1M5X - chains D and A of the 4 polymer chains in the assembly; structure by X-ray diffraction, 2.25 A resolution.

# Chain D
Molecule: 24-nt DNA strand
Sequence (24 nucleotides; row label = number of the first residue in the row):
   551 CGGAACTGTC TCACGACGTT CTGC

# Chain A
Name: DNA endonuclease I-MsoI
Organism: Monomastix sp
UniProtKB: Q8WKW7 (Q8WKW7_MONSK); residue numbers follow UniProt; this construct covers 1-170
Chain sequence (170 residues; each row starts with the number of its first residue):
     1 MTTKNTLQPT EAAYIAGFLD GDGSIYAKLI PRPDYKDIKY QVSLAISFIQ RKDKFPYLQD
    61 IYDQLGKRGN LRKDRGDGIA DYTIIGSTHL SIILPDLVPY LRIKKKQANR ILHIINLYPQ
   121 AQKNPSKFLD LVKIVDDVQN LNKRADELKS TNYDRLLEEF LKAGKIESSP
Disordered / not traced: 1-5, 167-170
Reported in the primary citation:
  - catalytic residues: Asp-22, Gln-50, Lys-104
  - binding site for the 24-nt DNA strand: Ser-24, Lys-28, Arg-75
  - contacts within the chain: Arg-75/Asp-77, Arg-72/Asp-81 (hydrogen bond)

# How chain D and chain A interact
Pairs across the interface (25):
  DC551(D) with Asp-34(A), phosphate contact; Tyr-35(A), phosphate contact; Lys-36(A), phosphate contact
  DG552(D) with Tyr-35(A), sugar contact; Lys-36(A), salt bridge to the phosphate
  DG553(D) with Arg-32(A), hydrogen bond to the base; Tyr-35(A), hydrogen bond to the phosphate; Gln-41(A), sugar contact; Tyr-118(A), hydrogen bond to the phosphate; Gln-122(A), phosphate contact
  DA554(D) with Arg-32(A), base contact; Gln-41(A), phosphate contact; Ile-85(A), phosphate contact; Gly-86(A), phosphate contact; Ser-87(A), phosphate contact
  DA555(D) with Asn-70(A), hydrogen bond to the phosphate; Ile-85(A), base contact
  DC556(D) with Asn-70(A), phosphate contact
  DT557(D) with Arg-72(A), base contact
  DG558(D) with Arg-72(A), hydrogen bond to the base
  DT559(D) with Arg-75(A), hydrogen bond to the base; Asp-77(A), base contact
  DC562(D) with Arg-144(A), salt bridge to the phosphate
  DA563(D) with Arg-144(A), salt bridge to the phosphate
  DG565(D) with Asp-22(A), phosphate contact
Also at the interface, not in a pair above, chain D (13 interface residues in all): DC560
Also at the interface, not in a pair above, chain A (18 interface residues in all): Asp-81, Lys-123

# In short
Chain D and chain A form an interface of 13 and 18 residues respectively; the contacts include 6 hydrogen
bonds and 3 salt bridges. Polar contacts include DG553(D)/Arg-32(A), DG558(D)/Arg-72(A) and
DT559(D)/Arg-75(A). From the paper: catalytic residues Asp-22(A), Gln-50(A) and Lys-104(A); a binding site for
the 24-nt DNA strand at Ser-24(A), Lys-28(A) and Arg-75(A).
Chain D is a 24-nt DNA strand and chain A is DNA endonuclease I-MsoI (Monomastix sp); the structure, Crystal
structure of the homing endonuclease I-MsoI bound to its DNA substrate, was determined by X-ray diffraction
together with 1N3E and 1N3F from the same study.
